PDB entry 4FAL | X-ray diffraction, 2.00 A resolution | chain A

Chain A:
Molecule: Aldo-keto reductase family 1 member C3
Source organism: Homo sapiens
Notes: EC 1.1.1.213, 1.1.1.112, 1.1.1.188, 1.1.1.63, 1.1.1.64, 1.3.1.20
Reference sequence: P42330 (AK1C3_HUMAN); residue numbers follow UniProt; this construct covers 1-323
Amino-acid sequence (331 residues; row label = number of the first residue in the row):
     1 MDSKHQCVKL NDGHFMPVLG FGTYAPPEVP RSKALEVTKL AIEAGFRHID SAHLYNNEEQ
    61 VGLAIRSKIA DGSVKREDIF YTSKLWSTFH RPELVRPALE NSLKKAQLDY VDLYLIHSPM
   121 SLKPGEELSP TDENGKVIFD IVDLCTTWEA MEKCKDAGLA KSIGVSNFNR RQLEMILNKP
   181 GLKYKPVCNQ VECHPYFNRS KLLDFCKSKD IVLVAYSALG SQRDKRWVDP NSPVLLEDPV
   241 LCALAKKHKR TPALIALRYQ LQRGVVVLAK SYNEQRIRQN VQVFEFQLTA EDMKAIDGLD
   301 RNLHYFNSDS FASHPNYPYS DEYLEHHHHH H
Unresolved in the structure: 1-4, 125-137, 324-331
Differences from the reference sequence: expression tag (324-331)
Swiss-Prot annotation at these positions:
  - active site: Tyr-55 (Proton donor)
  - binding site (NADP(+)): Thr-23, Tyr-24, Asp-50, Ser-166, Asn-167, Gln-190, Tyr-216 to Gln-222, Lys-270 to Tyr-272, Arg-276 to Asn-280
  - binding site (substrate): His-117
  - site: Leu-54 (Important for substrate specificity), Lys-84 (Lowers pKa of active site Tyr), Trp-227 (Involved in ligand recognition and product release), Phe-306 (Involved in ligand recognition and product release)

In short:
Curated annotation (UniProt) lists active-site residue Tyr-55, 21 NADP+-binding residues and substrate-binding
residue His-117.
Chain A is Aldo-keto reductase family 1 member C3 (Homo sapiens); the structure, Crystal structure of human
17beta-hydroxysteroid dehydrogenase type 5 in complex with
3-((3,4-dihydroisoquinolin-2(1H)-yl)sulfonyl)-N-methylbenzamide (80), was determined by X-ray diffraction
together with 4FA3 and 4FAM from the same study.
